6B8O - chains C and E of the 6 polymer chains in the assembly; structure by X-ray diffraction, 2.20 A resolution.

[Chain C (and E)]
Name: Triggering receptor expressed on myeloid cells 2
Source organism: Homo sapiens
Notes: chain E of this document is another copy of the same molecule, construct and numbering; everything in this record applies to it too
UniProt: Q9NZC2 (TREM2_HUMAN); residues 19-174 here = UniProt positions 19-174
Chain sequence (169 residues; numbered 19 to 187; the number before each row is that of its first residue):
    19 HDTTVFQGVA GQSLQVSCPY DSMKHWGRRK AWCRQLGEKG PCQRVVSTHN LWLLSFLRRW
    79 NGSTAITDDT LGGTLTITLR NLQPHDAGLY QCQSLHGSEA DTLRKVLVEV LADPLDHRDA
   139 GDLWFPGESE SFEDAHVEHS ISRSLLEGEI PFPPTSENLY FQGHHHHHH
Not modelled in the structure: 19-20, 55-57, 131-187 (chain E: 19-20, 54-58, 131-187)
Construct notes: conflict Asp20 (Asn in Q9NZC2); expression tag (175-187)
Disulfide bonds: Cys36-Cys110
Covalent attachments: N-acetylglucosamine (NAG) linked to Asn79
Residues lining bound ligands: 1,2-dicaproyl-sn-phosphatidyl-L-serine (PSF): His67, Asn68, Leu69, Leu72, Phe74, Leu75, Arg77
From the paper describing this entry:
  - post-translational modification sites: Asn79
  - binding site for 1,2-dicaproyl-sn-phosphatidyl-L-serine: Ser40, Met41, Trp44, His67, Asn68, Leu69, Arg77, Thr88, Leu89
  - disease-associated variants - R47H (Tm change 10 degC): decreased stability
  - disease-associated variants - R47H: decreased binding to PS
  - disease-associated variants - R47H: decreased signaling in response to PS
  - disease-associated variants - R47H: decreased expression

[How chain C and chain E interact]
Contacting residue pairs (10):
  Met41(C) - Gln33(E)
  Met41(C) - Arg76(E)  hydrogen bond (backbone-side chain)
  Met41(C) - Thr85(E)
  Met41(C) - Thr94(E)
  Met41(C) - Thr96(E)
  Trp44(C) - Phe74(E)
  Trp44(C) - Leu75(E)  hydrophobic
  Trp44(C) - Arg76(E)
  Leu71(C) - Phe74(E)  hydrophobic
  Leu89(C) - Asp87(E)
Also at the interface, not in a pair above, chain C (5 interface residues in all): Asp39

[Summary]
The interface between chain C and chain E involves 5 residues on one side and 8 on the other, with 1 hydrogen
bond. Its one hydrogen-bonded contact is Met41(C)-Arg76(E). Bound to chain C:
1,2-dicaproyl-sn-phosphatidyl-L-serine. The paper reports a binding site for
1,2-dicaproyl-sn-phosphatidyl-L-serine at Ser40(C), Met41(C) and Trp44(C) among others; R47H of chain C
reduces stability.
Both chains are Triggering receptor expressed on myeloid cells 2 (Homo sapiens). Entry 6B8O (WT Ig-like V
Domain with Phosphatidylserine) was determined by X-ray diffraction, deposited together with 5UD7 and 5UD8.
